PDB entry 7XAE | X-ray diffraction, 3.44 A resolution | chains A and D

[Chain A]
Molecule: Programmed cell death 1 ligand 1
From: Homo sapiens
UniProt: Q9NZQ7 (PD1L1_HUMAN); residues 1-238 here = UniProt positions 1-238
Amino-acid sequence (238 residues; numbered 1 to 238; the number before each row is that of its first residue):
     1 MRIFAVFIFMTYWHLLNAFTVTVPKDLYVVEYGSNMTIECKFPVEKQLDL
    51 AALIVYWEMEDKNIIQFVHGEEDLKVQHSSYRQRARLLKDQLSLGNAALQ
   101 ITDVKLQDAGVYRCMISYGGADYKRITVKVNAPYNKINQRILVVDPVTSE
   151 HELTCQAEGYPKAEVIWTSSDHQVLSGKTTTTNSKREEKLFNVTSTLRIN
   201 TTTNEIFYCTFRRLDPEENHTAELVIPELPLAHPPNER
Disordered / not traced: 1-17, 230-238
Disulfide bonds: Cys40-Cys114, Cys155-Cys209
UniProt features mapped onto this chain:
  - glycosylation (N-linked (GlcNAc...) asparagine): Asn35, Asn192, Asn200, Asn219

[Chain D]
Molecule: 2IC6
From: chemical production metagenome
Amino-acid sequence (85 residues; numbered -2 to 82; the number before each row is that of its first residue; numbers below 1 keep their minus sign (Met-2 is residue -2)):
    -2 MASGSHMSTLKEVQDNITLHEQRLVTCRKPLKEIERAVEFVPVPVLKNIL
    48 QRERACVSALETKLGELKRELADLIAAQKLAGSGW
Disordered / not traced: -2 to 2, 80-82
Disulfide bonds: Cys24-Cys53

[Chain A / chain D interface]
Contacting residue pairs (19):
  Ala51(A) - Ala34(D)
  Ala52(A) - Ala34(D)
  Ala52(A) - Val35(D)
  Ile54(A) - Val35(D)  hydrophobic
  Tyr56(A) - Pro41(D)
  Tyr56(A) - Val42(D)  hydrophobic
  Gln66(A) - Val42(D)
  Gln66(A) - Asn45(D)
  Val68(A) - Ile31(D)  hydrophobic
  His69(A) - Glu30(D)  hydrogen bond (side chain-backbone)
  His69(A) - Ile31(D)
  His69(A) - Ala34(D)
  Asp73(A) - Arg49(D)  salt bridge
  Val76(A) - Asn45(D)
  Val76(A) - Arg49(D)
  Met115(A) - Pro41(D)
  Ser117(A) - Val35(D)
  Ser117(A) - Phe37(D)  hydrogen bond (side chain-backbone)
  Gly119(A) - Phe37(D)
Also at the interface, not in a pair above, chain A (16 interface residues in all): Glu58, Lys75, Gly120, Ala121
Also at the interface, not in a pair above, chain D (12 interface residues in all): Glu36, Pro39, Ile46

[Summary]
The interface between chain A and chain D involves 16 residues on one side and 12 on the other, with 2
hydrogen bonds and 1 salt bridge. Polar contacts include Asp73(A)-Arg49(D), His69(A)-Glu30(D) and
Ser117(A)-Phe37(D).
Here chain A is Programmed cell death 1 ligand 1 (Homo sapiens) and chain D is 2IC6 (chemical production
metagenome). Entry 7XAE (Crystal strucutre of PD-L1 and 3ONJA protein) was determined by X-ray diffraction.
